4M57 - chain A; structure by X-ray diffraction, 2.86 A resolution.

Chain A:
Molecule: Chloroplast pentatricopeptide repeat protein 10
Organism: Zea mays
UniProt: B8Y6I0 (B8Y6I0_MAIZE); residues 61-786 here = UniProt positions 61-786
Amino-acid sequence (726 residues; numbered 61 to 786; the number before each row is that of its first residue):
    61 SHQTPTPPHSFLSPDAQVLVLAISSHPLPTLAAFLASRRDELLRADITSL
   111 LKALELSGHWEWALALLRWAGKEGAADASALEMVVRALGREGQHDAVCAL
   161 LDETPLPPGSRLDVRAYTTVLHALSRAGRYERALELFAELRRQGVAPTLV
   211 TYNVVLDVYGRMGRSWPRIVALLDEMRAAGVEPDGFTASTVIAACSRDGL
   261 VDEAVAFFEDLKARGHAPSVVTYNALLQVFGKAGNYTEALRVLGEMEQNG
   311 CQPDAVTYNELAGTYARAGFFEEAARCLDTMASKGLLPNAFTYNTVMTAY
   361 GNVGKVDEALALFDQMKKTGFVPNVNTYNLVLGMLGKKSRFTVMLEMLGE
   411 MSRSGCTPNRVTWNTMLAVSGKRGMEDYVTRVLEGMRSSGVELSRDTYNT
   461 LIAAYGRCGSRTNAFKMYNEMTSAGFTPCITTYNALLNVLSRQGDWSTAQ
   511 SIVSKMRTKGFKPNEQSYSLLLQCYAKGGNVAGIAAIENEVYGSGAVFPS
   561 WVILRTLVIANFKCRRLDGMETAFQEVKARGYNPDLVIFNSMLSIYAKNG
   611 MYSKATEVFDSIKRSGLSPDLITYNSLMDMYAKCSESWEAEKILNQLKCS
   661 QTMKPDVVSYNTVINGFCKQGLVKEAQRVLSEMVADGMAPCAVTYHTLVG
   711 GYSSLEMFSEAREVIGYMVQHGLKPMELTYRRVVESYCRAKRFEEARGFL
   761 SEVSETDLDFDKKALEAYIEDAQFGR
Unresolved in the structure: 61-68, 554-558, 764-772, 785-786
Differences from the reference sequence: engineered mutation Ser-256 (Cys in B8Y6I0), Ser-279 (Cys in B8Y6I0), Ser-430 (Cys in B8Y6I0), Ser-449 (Cys in B8Y6I0)
Modified residues: Mse-143, Mse-222, Mse-236, Mse-306, Mse-341, Mse-357, Mse-376, Mse-394, Mse-404, Mse-407, Mse-411, Mse-426, Mse-435, Mse-446, Mse-477, Mse-481, Mse-516, Mse-580, Mse-602, Mse-611, Mse-638, Mse-640, Mse-663, Mse-693, Mse-698, Mse-717, Mse-728, Mse-736 (selenomethionine; parent Met)

Summary:
Chain A is Chloroplast pentatricopeptide repeat protein 10 (Zea mays); the structure, Crystal structure of the
pentatricopeptide repeat protein PPR10 from maize, was determined by X-ray diffraction, deposited together
with 4M59.
